7Z11 - chains B and C of the 7 polymer chains in the assembly; structure by electron microscopy, 3.20 A resolution.

== Chain B (and C) ==
Molecule: ATPase family gene 2 protein
Source organism: Saccharomyces cerevisiae S288C
Notes: EC 3.6.4.10; chain C of this document is another copy of the same molecule, construct and numbering; everything in this record applies to it too
UniProtKB: P32794 (AFG2_YEAST); residue numbers follow UniProt; this construct covers 1-780
Amino-acid sequence (780 residues; numbered 1 to 780; the number before each row is that of its first residue):
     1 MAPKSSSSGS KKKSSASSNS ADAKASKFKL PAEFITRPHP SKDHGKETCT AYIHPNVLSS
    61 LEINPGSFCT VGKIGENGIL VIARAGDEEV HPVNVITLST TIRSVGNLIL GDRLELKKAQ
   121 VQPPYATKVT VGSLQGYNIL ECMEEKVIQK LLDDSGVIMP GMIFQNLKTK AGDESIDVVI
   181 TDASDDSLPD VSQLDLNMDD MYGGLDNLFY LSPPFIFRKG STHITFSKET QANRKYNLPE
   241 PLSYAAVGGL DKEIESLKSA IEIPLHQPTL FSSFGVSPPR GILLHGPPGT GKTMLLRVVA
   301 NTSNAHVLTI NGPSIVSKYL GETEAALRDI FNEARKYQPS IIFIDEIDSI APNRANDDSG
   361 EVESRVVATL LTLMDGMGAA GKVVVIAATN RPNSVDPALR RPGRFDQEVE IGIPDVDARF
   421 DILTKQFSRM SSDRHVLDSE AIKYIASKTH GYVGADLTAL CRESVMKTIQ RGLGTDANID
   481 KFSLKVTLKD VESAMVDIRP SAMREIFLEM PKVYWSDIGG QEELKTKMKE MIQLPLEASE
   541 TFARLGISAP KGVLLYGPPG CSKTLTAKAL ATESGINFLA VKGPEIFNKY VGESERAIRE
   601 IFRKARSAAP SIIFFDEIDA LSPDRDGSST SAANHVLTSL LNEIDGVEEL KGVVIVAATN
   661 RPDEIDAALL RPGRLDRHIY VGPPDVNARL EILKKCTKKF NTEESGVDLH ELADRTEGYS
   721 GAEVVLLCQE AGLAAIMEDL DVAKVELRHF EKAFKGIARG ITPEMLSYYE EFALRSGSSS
Unresolved in the structure: 1-27, 187-206, 778-780 (chain C: 1-26, 187-206, 778-780)
Residues lining bound ligands:
  - ATP-gamma-S (AGS; phosphothiophosphoric acid-adenylate ester), molecule 1: A246, V247, G248, G249, P287, P288, G289, T290, G291, K292, T293, M294, R297, E346, N390, I422, Q426, G454, A455, T458
  - ATP-gamma-S (AGS), molecule 2: D517, I518, G519, P559, G560, C561, S562, K563, T564, L565, N660, I692, G721, A722, V725
  - ATP-gamma-S (AGS), molecule 3: D645, A668, R671, R674
UniProt features mapped onto this chain:
  - binding site (ATP): G286 to T293, G557 to T564
  - mutagenesis: F343 (F343L: In dgr1-sup*; moderate loss of catalytic activity. No growth defect. Restores growth and formation of 60S ribosomal subunit maturation but not catalytic activity or oligomerization ...), E346 (E346Q: Reduces basal and RLP24-dependent ATPase activity. Increases interaction with RLP24. Slightly reduces RLP24 release. Does not affect composition of pre-60S ribosomal particles or growth), L457 (L457S: In afg2-18, drg1-18 or drg1-ts; temperature sensitive mutant. At the restrictive temperature of 37 degrees Celsius, impaired growth ...), C561 to S562 (Increases ATPase activity and reduces affinity for ATP. Mild defect in oligomerization), C561 (C561T: In drg1-11; severe loss of ATPase activity. Severe loss of oligomerization. Resistant to diazaborine-mediated growth inhibition), S562 (S562G: Increases ATPase activity. Loss of oligomerization), A569 (A569V: In drg1-3; resistant to diazaborine-mediated growth inhibition), E617 (E617Q: Increases basal ATPase activity. Reduces RLP24-mediated activation. Does not affect interaction with RLP24 ...), V725 (V725E: In drg1-1; slight loss of ATPase activity. No effect on affinity for ATP or oligomerization. Resistant to diazaborine-mediated growth inhibition ...)
Reported in the primary citation:
  - binding site for peptide substrate: Y319, Y590

== Interface between chain B and chain C ==
Contacting residue pairs (137; chain B residue first):
  I74(B) - R335(C)  hydrogen bond (backbone-side chain)
  G75(B) - R335(C)
  Q120(B) - E89(C)  hydrogen bond
  R234(B) - S272(C)  hydrogen bond (side chain-backbone)
  R234(B) - S273(C)
  R234(B) - G275(C)
  G289(B) - R401(C)
  T293(B) - G376(C)
  L296(B) - M377(C)  hydrophobic
  R297(B) - G376(C)  hydrogen bond (side chain-backbone)
  R297(B) - M377(C)
  T309(B) - M377(C)
  N311(B) - T372(C)
  P313(B) - R328(C)  hydrogen bond (backbone-side chain)
  P313(B) - R365(C)
  P313(B) - T369(C)
  S314(B) - R328(C)
  V316(B) - L320(C)  hydrophobic
  S317(B) - L320(C)
  K318(B) - Y319(C)
  K318(B) - E322(C)  salt bridge
  F343(B) - M377(C)  hydrophobic
  E346(B) - L371(C)
  E346(B) - T372(C)
  S349(B) - R365(C)
  S349(B) - A368(C)
  D358(B) - E361(C)
  S359(B) - E361(C)
  V362(B) - L320(C)  hydrophobic
  E363(B) - E361(C)
  E363(B) - R365(C)  salt bridge
  R391(B) - R354(C)
  R391(B) - S364(C)
  R429(B) - G275(C)  hydrogen bond (side chain-backbone)
  M430(B) - F274(C)
  D433(B) - F274(C)
  A455(B) - P402(C)
  D456(B) - P402(C)
  T458(B) - S277(C)
  A459(B) - P402(C)  hydrophobic
  C461(B) - V276(C)  hydrophobic
  R462(B) - F271(C)
  R462(B) - V276(C)
  R462(B) - S277(C)  hydrogen bond (side chain-backbone)
  R462(B) - P278(C)
  R462(B) - P279(C)
  R462(B) - D406(C)  salt bridge
  V465(B) - F274(C)  hydrophobic
  V465(B) - V276(C)  hydrophobic
  M466(B) - S259(C)
  M466(B) - F271(C)  hydrophobic
  I469(B) - L270(C)  hydrophobic
  K481(B) - Q267(C)  hydrogen bond
  K481(B) - L270(C)
  K481(B) - F274(C)
  F482(B) - T269(C)
  F482(B) - L270(C)  hydrophobic
  F482(B) - S273(C)
  L484(B) - F274(C)
  V486(B) - F274(C)  hydrophobic
  S501(B) - R401(C)
  S501(B) - P402(C)
  R504(B) - R400(C)  hydrogen bond (backbone-side chain)
  R504(B) - F405(C)  hydrogen bond (side chain-backbone)
  R504(B) - D406(C)  hydrogen bond (side chain-backbone)
  R504(B) - E408(C)  salt bridge
  E505(B) - N393(C)
  E505(B) - P397(C)
  E505(B) - R400(C)  salt bridge
  F507(B) - H285(C)
  F507(B) - N393(C)
  F507(B) - R400(C)
  F507(B) - E648(C)
  L508(B) - E648(C)
  E509(B) - E648(C)
  M510(B) - V647(C)
  P511(B) - E649(C)
  P559(B) - R671(C)
  G560(B) - R671(C)
  T564(B) - G646(C)
  T564(B) - V647(C)
  K568(B) - V647(C)
  K582(B) - N642(C)  hydrogen bond (backbone-side chain)
  K582(B) - E643(C)  salt bridge
  K582(B) - V647(C)
  G583(B) - N642(C)
  P584(B) - R599(C)
  P584(B) - H635(C)
  P584(B) - T638(C)
  P584(B) - S639(C)
  E585(B) - R599(C)
  F587(B) - G592(C)
  F587(B) - H635(C)
  K589(B) - Y590(C)
  K589(B) - E593(C)  salt bridge
  D616(B) - N642(C)
  E617(B) - R625(C)  salt bridge
  E617(B) - T638(C)
  E617(B) - L641(C)
  E617(B) - N642(C)
  D619(B) - R625(C)  salt bridge
  A620(B) - H635(C)
  A632(B) - V591(C)  hydrophobic
  R661(B) - R625(C)  hydrogen bond (side chain-backbone)
  K699(B) - R544(C)
  K699(B) - L545(C)
  K699(B) - G546(C)
  F700(B) - L545(C)
  F700(B) - I547(C)  hydrophobic
  A722(B) - R671(C)
  A722(B) - P672(C)
  E723(B) - P672(C)
  L726(B) - P550(C)  hydrophobic
  L726(B) - P672(C)  hydrophobic
  L726(B) - D676(C)
  Q729(B) - I547(C)
  Q729(B) - S548(C)
  Q729(B) - P550(C)
  E730(B) - P550(C)
  E730(B) - R677(C)  salt bridge
  G732(B) - I547(C)
  L733(B) - F542(C)  hydrophobic
  L733(B) - P550(C)
  I736(B) - L534(C)  hydrophobic
  I736(B) - T541(C)
  I736(B) - F542(C)  hydrophobic
  M737(B) - E530(C)
  M737(B) - L534(C)  hydrophobic
  L740(B) - T541(C)  hydrogen bond (backbone-side chain)
  D741(B) - R544(C)  salt bridge
  V742(B) - R544(C)  hydrogen bond (backbone-side chain)
  V742(B) - L545(C)  hydrophobic
  K755(B) - S776(C)
  K755(B) - G777(C)
  A758(B) - R775(C)
  A758(B) - S776(C)
  M765(B) - A667(C)  hydrophobic
Also at the interface, not in a pair above, chain B (99 interface residues in all): K117, N237, P288, G312, D345, D348, P352, F578, A580, N588, F614, T630, N660, E664, C696, C728, A743, G756, I757
Also at the interface, not in a pair above, chain C (89 interface residues in all): I263, G321, E324, S359, G360, D375, P392, A398, R404, T526, A538, A543, A549, E595, R596, S631, A668

== Overview ==
99 residues of chain B and 89 residues of chain C are in contact; the contacts include 15 hydrogen bonds and
11 salt bridges. Among the polar pairs are K318(B)-E322(C), E363(B)-R365(C) and R462(B)-D406(C). Chain B binds
3 copies of ATP-gamma-S. The paper reports a binding site for peptide substrate at Y319(B) and Y590(B).
Both chains are ATPase family gene 2 protein (Saccharomyces cerevisiae S288C). Entry 7Z11 (Structure of
substrate bound DRG1 (AFG2)) was determined by electron microscopy.
